PDB entry 9C0X | X-ray diffraction, 4.35 A resolution (low resolution: residue-level contacts below are approximate; hydrogen-bond / salt-bridge calls are withheld) | chains B and L of the 4 polymer chains in the assembly

# Chain B
Name: Hemagglutinin HA2 subunit
Organism: Influenza A virus
Reference sequence: A0A6J3XB93 (A0A6J3XB93_9INFA); residues 10-174 here correspond to UniProt positions 354-518 (UniProt number = residue number + 344)
Chain sequence (166 residues; numbered 10 to 175; the number before each row is that of its first residue):
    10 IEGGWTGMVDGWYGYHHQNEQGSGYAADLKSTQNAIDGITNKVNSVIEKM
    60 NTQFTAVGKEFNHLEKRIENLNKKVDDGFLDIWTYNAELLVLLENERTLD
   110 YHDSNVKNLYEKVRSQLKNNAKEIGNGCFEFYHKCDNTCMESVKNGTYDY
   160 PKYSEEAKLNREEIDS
Differences from the reference sequence: expression tag (175)
Disulfide bonds: Cys144-Cys148

# Chain L
Name: Antibody 31.b.09 Fab light chain
Organism: Homo sapiens
Notes: antibody fragment or engineered binder
Chain sequence (114 residues; each row starts with the number of its first residue):
     1 DVVMTQSPVSLPVTLGQPASISCRSSQGLVYIDGNTYLNWFQQRPGQSPR
    51 RLIYNVFTRDSGVPDRFSGSGSGTDFTLKITTVEAEDVGVYYCMQGTHWP
   101 YTFGQGTKLEIKRA
Disulfide bonds: Cys23-Cys93

# How chain B and chain L interact
Residue-residue contacts - 15 pairs, chain B then chain L:
  Trp21(B) - Ile32(L)
  Gln42(B) - Trp99(L)
  Ile45(B) - Tyr31(L)
  Asp46(B) - His98(L)
  Asp46(B) - Trp99(L)
  Ile48(B) - Ile32(L)
  Thr49(B) - Val30(L)
  Thr49(B) - Tyr31(L)
  Thr49(B) - Thr97(L)
  Val52(B) - Val30(L)
  Asn53(B) - Gly28(L)
  Asn53(B) - Val30(L)
  Ile56(B) - Val30(L)
  Glu57(B) - Gly73(L)
  Glu57(B) - Thr74(L)
Interface residues without a listed pair, chain B (11 interface residues in all): Asn50
Interface residues without a listed pair, chain L (11 interface residues in all): Gln27, Leu29

# In short
The chain B/chain L interface involves 11 residues from each chain.
Here chain B is Hemagglutinin HA2 subunit (Influenza A virus) and chain L is Antibody 31.b.09 Fab light chain
(Homo sapiens). Entry 9C0X (Crystal structure of chimeric hemagglutinin cH11/1 in complex with broad
protective antibody 31.b.09) was determined by X-ray diffraction together with 9C0U, 9C22 and 9C0V from the
same study.
